Entry 4MEX (X-ray diffraction, 3.90 A resolution); this record covers chains A and C of the 7 polymer chains in the assembly.

Chain A:
Name: DNA-directed RNA polymerase subunit alpha
Organism: Escherichia coli
Notes: EC 2.7.7.6
Reference sequence: P0A7Z4 (RPOA_ECOLI); residues 2-329 here = UniProt positions 2-329
Amino-acid sequence (335 residues; numbered -5 to 329; the number before each row is that of its first residue; numbers below 1 keep their minus sign (Met-5 is residue -5)):
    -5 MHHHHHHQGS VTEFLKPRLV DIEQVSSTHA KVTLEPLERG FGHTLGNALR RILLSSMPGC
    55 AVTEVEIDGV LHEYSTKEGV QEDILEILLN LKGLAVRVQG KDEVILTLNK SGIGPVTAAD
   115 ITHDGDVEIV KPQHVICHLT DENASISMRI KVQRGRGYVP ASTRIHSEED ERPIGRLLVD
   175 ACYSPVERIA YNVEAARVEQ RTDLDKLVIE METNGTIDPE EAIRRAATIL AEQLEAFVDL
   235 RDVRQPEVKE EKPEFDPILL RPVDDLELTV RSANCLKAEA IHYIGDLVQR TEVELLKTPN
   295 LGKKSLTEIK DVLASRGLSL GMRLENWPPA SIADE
Not modelled in the structure: -5 to 4, 159-167, 234-246, 325-329
Differences from the reference sequence: expression tag (-4 to 1)
Curated features (UniProtKB/Swiss-Prot):
  - region: Glu162 to Glu165 (Required for interaction with Crp at class II promoters)
  - modified residue: Arg265 (ADP-ribosylarginine), Lys297 (N6-acetyllysine), Lys298 (N6-acetyllysine)
  - mutagenesis: Arg45 (R45C: In rpoA112; temperature-sensitive, blocks RNA polymerase assembly), Glu162 to Glu165 (5-fold decrease in CRP-class II promoter-dependent transcription), Glu165 (E165K: 5-fold decrease in CRP-class II promoter-dependent transcription), Arg191 (R191C: In rpoA101; temperature-sensitive)

Chain C:
Name: DNA-directed RNA polymerase subunit beta
Organism: Escherichia coli
Notes: EC 2.7.7.6
Reference sequence: P0A8V2 (RPOB_ECOLI); residues 1-1342 here = UniProt positions 1-1342
Amino-acid sequence (1342 residues; each row starts with the number of its first residue):
     1 MVYSYTEKKR IRKDFGKRPQ VLDVPYLLSI QLDSFQKFIE QDPEGQYGLE AAFRSVFPIQ
    61 SYSGNSELQY VSYRLGEPVF DVQECQIRGV TYSAPLRVKL RLVIYEREAP EGTVKDIKEQ
   121 EVYMGEIPLM TDNGTFVING TERVIVSQLH RSPGVFFDSD KGKTHSSGKV LYNARIIPYR
   181 GSWLDFEFDP KDNLFVRIDR RRKLPATIIL RALNYTTEQI LDLFFEKVIF EIRDNKLQME
   241 LVPERLRGET ASFDIEANGK VYVEKGRRIT ARHIRQLEKD DVKLIEVPVE YIAGKVVAKD
   301 YIDESTGELI CAANMELSLD LLAKLSQSGH KRIETLFTND LDHGPYISET LRVDPTNDRL
   361 SALVEIYRMM RPGEPPTREA AESLFENLFF SEDRYDLSAV GRMKFNRSLL REEIEGSGIL
   421 SKDDIIDVMK KLIDIRNGKG EVDDIDHLGN RRIRSVGEMA ENQFRVGLVR VERAVKERLS
   481 LGDLDTLMPQ DMINAKPISA AVKEFFGSSQ LSQFMDQNNP LSEITHKRRI SALGPGGLTR
   541 ERAGFEVRDV HPTHYGRVCP IETPEGPNIG LINSLSVYAQ TNEYGFLETP YRKVTDGVVT
   601 DEIHYLSAIE EGNYVIAQAN SNLDEEGHFV EDLVTCRSKG ESSLFSRDQV DYMDVSTQQV
   661 VSVGASLIPF LEHDDANRAL MGANMQRQAV PTLRADKPLV GTGMERAVAV DSGVTAVAKR
   721 GGVVQYVDAS RIVIKVNEDE MYPGEAGIDI YNLTKYTRSN QNTCINQMPC VSLGEPVERG
   781 DVLADGPSTD LGELALGQNM RVAFMPWNGY NFEDSILVSE RVVQEDRFTT IHIQELACVS
   841 RDTKLGPEEI TADIPNVGEA ALSKLDESGI VYIGAEVTGG DILVGKVTPK GETQLTPEEK
   901 LLRAIFGEKA SDVKDSSLRV PNGVSGTVID VQVFTRDGVE KDKRALEIEE MQLKQAKKDL
   961 SEELQILEAG LFSRIRAVLV AGGVEAEKLD KLPRDRWLEL GLTDEEKQNQ LEQLAEQYDE
  1021 LKHEFEKKLE AKRRKITQGD DLAPGVLKIV KVYLAVKRRI QPGDKMAGRH GNKGVISKIN
  1081 PIEDMPYDEN GTPVDIVLNP LGVPSRMNIG QILETHLGMA AKGIGDKINA MLKQQQEVAK
  1141 LREFIQRAYD LGADVRQKVD LSTFSDEEVM RLAENLRKGM PIATPVFDGA KEAEIKELLK
  1201 LGDLPTSGQI RLYDGRTGEQ FERPVTVGYM YMLKLNHLVD DKMHARSTGS YSLVTQQPLG
  1261 GKAQFGGQRF GEMEVWALEA YGAAYTLQEM LTVKSDDVNG RTKMYKNIVD GNHQMEPGMP
  1321 ESFNVLLKEI RSLGINIELE DE
Not modelled in the structure: 1-2
Curated features (UniProtKB/Swiss-Prot):
  - modified residue (N6-acetyllysine): Lys1022, Lys1200
  - mutagenesis: Ile561 (I561S: Resistant to antibiotics salinamide A and B), Ile569 (I569S: Resistant to antibiotics salinamide A and B), Ala665 (A665E: Resistant to antibiotics salinamide A and B), Asp675 (D675A/G: Resistant to antibiotics salinamide A and B), Asn677 (N677H/K: Resistant to antibiotics salinamide A and B), Leu680 (L680M: Resistant to antibiotics salinamide A and B), Glu813 (E813K: Disrupts the enzyme's active center)
From the paper describing this entry:
  - binding site for Salinamide A: Asp675, Asn677

Interface between chain A and chain C:
Residue-residue contacts (42):
  Asn41(A) - Thr1217(C)  hydrogen bond (side chain-backbone)
  Asn41(A) - Gly1218(C)
  Arg44(A) - Tyr1087(C)  hydrogen bond
  Arg44(A) - Gly1215(C)  hydrogen bond (side chain-backbone)
  Leu48(A) - Ile1082(C)
  Ser49(A) - Glu1083(C)
  His66(A) - Ile873(C)
  His66(A) - Thr927(C)
  Glu67(A) - Thr927(C)
  Tyr68(A) - Tyr756(C)
  Tyr68(A) - Ile831(C)  hydrophobic
  Tyr68(A) - Ile929(C)  hydrophobic
  Tyr68(A) - Ala1055(C)  hydrophobic
  Thr70(A) - Ala729(C)
  Thr70(A) - Ser730(C)  hydrogen bond
  Lys71(A) - Asp728(C)
  Glu72(A) - Ser730(C)
  Glu72(A) - Lys958(C)
  Gly73(A) - Asp728(C)  hydrogen bond (backbone-side chain)
  Val74(A) - Asp728(C)  hydrogen bond (backbone-side chain)
  Val74(A) - Ala729(C)  hydrogen bond (backbone-backbone)
  Gln75(A) - Asp728(C)
  Gln75(A) - Ala729(C)  hydrogen bond (backbone-backbone)
  Asp77(A) - Met768(C)
  Leu79(A) - Ile831(C)  hydrophobic
  Lys86(A) - Asp826(C)  salt bridge
  Thr134(A) - Val727(C)
  Thr134(A) - Asp728(C)
  Tyr152(A) - Val823(C)  hydrogen bond (side chain-backbone)
  Tyr152(A) - Gln824(C)
  Asp174(A) - Asp826(C)
  Cys176(A) - Gln824(C)
  Arg182(A) - Thr1092(C)  hydrogen bond
  Ile183(A) - Gly1091(C)
  Ala184(A) - Glu1089(C)
  Ala184(A) - Asn1090(C)
  Ala184(A) - Gly1091(C)
  Tyr185(A) - Tyr1087(C)
  Tyr185(A) - Gly1218(C)
  Glu261(A) - Gly858(C)
  Glu261(A) - Glu859(C)  hydrogen bond (side chain-backbone)
  Ser309(A) - Phe906(C)
Also at the interface, not in a pair above, chain A (32 interface residues in all): His37, Arg45, Leu65, Glu76, Glu80, Leu83
Also at the interface, not in a pair above, chain C (37 interface residues in all): Arg694, Lys755, Pro769, Val771, Ala860, Gly874, Val1056, Lys1057, Asp1214

Overview:
The interface between chain A and chain C involves 32 residues on one side and 37 on the other, with 11
hydrogen bonds and 1 salt bridge. Among the polar pairs are Lys86(A)-Asp826(C), Asn41(A)-Thr1217(C) and
Arg44(A)-Tyr1087(C). From the paper: a binding site for Salinamide A at Asp675(C) and Asn677(C).
Here chain A is DNA-directed RNA polymerase subunit alpha and chain C is DNA-directed RNA polymerase subunit
beta, both from Escherichia coli. Entry 4MEX (Crystal structure of Escherichia coli RNA polymerase in complex
with salinamide A) was determined by X-ray diffraction (same publication as 4MEY).
